8FHL - chains A and B of the 3 polymer chains in the assembly; structure by X-ray diffraction, 2.19 A resolution.

== Chain A ==
Molecule: H-2 class I histocompatibility antigen, D-D alpha chain
Source organism: Mus musculus
UniProt: P01900 (HA12_MOUSE); residues 2-277 here correspond to UniProt positions 26-301 (UniProt number = residue number + 24)
Sequence (277 residues; numbered 1 to 277 plus 1 insertion-coded residue; 1 number in that range is skipped by the numbering (no residue carries it; nothing is unmodelled there); the number before each row is that of its first residue):
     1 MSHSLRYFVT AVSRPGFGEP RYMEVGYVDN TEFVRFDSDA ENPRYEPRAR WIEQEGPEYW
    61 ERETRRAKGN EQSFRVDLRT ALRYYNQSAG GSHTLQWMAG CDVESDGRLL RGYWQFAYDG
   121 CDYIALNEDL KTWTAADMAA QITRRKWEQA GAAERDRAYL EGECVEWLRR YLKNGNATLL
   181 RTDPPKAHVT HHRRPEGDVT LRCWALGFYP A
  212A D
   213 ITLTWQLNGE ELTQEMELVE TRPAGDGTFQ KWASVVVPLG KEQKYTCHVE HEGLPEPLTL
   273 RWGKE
Not modelled in the structure: 1, 16-19, 89-90, 106, 225-227, 275-277
Cystine bridges: Cys101-Cys164, Cys203-Cys259
Construct notes: initiating methionine (1)
Bound ions: Na+: Asp29, Leu179, Tyr209

== Chain B ==
Molecule: Beta-2-microglobulin
Source organism: Mus musculus
UniProt: P01887 (B2MG_MOUSE); the construct has insertions or renumbered stretches relative to UniProt, so the offset changes along the chain: 1-16 = UniProt 21-36; 19-31 = UniProt 40-52; 33-82 = UniProt 53-102; 89-98 = UniProt 110-119
Sequence (99 residues; row label = number of the first residue in the row; note: 9 numbers in that range are skipped by the numbering (no residue carries them; nothing is unmodelled there); a row labelled like 16A-16C holds insertion residues (16A, then the next letters in order)):
     1 IQKTPQIQVY SRHPPE
16A-16C NGK
    19 PNILNCYVTQ FHP
    33 PHIEIQMLKN GKKIPKVEMS DMSFSKDWSF YILAHTEFTP TETDTYACRV
82A-82G KHASMAE
    89 PKTVYWDRDM
Not modelled in the structure: 1-4, 16A-16C, 34, 46-47, 82A-82G, 98
Cystine bridges: Cys24-Cys80

== Interface between chain A and chain B ==
Residue-residue contacts (45):
  Phe8(A) - Ser55(B)
  Phe8(A) - Phe56(B)
  Val9(A) - Phe56(B)
  Thr10(A) - Phe56(B)
  Thr10(A) - Phe62(B)
  Val12(A) - Pro31(B)
  Val12(A) - Pro33(B)
  Met23(A) - Met54(B)  hydrophobic
  Val25(A) - Met54(B)
  Tyr27(A) - Ser55(B)  hydrogen bond
  Tyr27(A) - Tyr63(B)  hydrogen bond
  Glu32(A) - Asp53(B)
  Arg35(A) - Asp53(B)  salt bridge
  Arg35(A) - Met54(B)  hydrogen bond (side chain-backbone)
  Arg48(A) - Asp53(B)  salt bridge
  Ser92(A) - Pro33(B)
  Thr94(A) - Pro31(B)
  Gln96(A) - Phe56(B)
  Gln96(A) - Trp60(B)  hydrogen bond (side chain-backbone)
  Gln96(A) - Phe62(B)
  Trp97(A) - Phe56(B)
  Met98(A) - Lys58(B)
  Tyr113(A) - Lys58(B)
  Gln115(A) - Trp60(B)
  Phe116(A) - Trp60(B)
  Ala117(A) - Trp60(B)  hydrophobic
  Gly120(A) - Trp60(B)
  Asp122(A) - Trp60(B)  hydrogen bond
  Thr190(A) - Asp97(B)
  Arg202(A) - Asp97(B)  salt bridge
  Leu206(A) - Pro14(B)  hydrophobic
  Val231(A) - Gln8(B)
  Arg234(A) - Gln8(B)  hydrogen bond
  Arg234(A) - Tyr10(B)
  Arg234(A) - Tyr25(B)
  Pro235(A) - Tyr10(B)  hydrogen bond (backbone-side chain)
  Pro235(A) - Tyr25(B)
  Ala236(A) - Arg12(B)  hydrogen bond (backbone-side chain)
  Ala236(A) - Asn23(B)  hydrogen bond (backbone-side chain)
  Gly237(A) - Arg12(B)  hydrogen bond (backbone-side chain)
  Gly237(A) - Leu65(B)
  Asp238(A) - Arg12(B)
  Gln242(A) - Tyr10(B)
  Gln242(A) - Ser11(B)  hydrogen bond (side chain-backbone)
  Gln242(A) - Arg12(B)
Interface residues without a listed pair, chain A (36 interface residues in all): Arg14, Trp204, Glu232, Thr233, Trp244
Interface residues without a listed pair, chain B (21 interface residues in all): His13, Ser57

== In short ==
The interface between chain A and chain B involves 36 residues on one side and 21 on the other; the contacts
include 11 hydrogen bonds and 3 salt bridges. Among the polar pairs are Arg35(A)-Asp53(B), Arg48(A)-Asp53(B)
and Arg202(A)-Asp97(B).
Chain A is H-2 class I histocompatibility antigen, D-D alpha chain and chain B is Beta-2-microglobulin, both
from Mus musculus; the structure, Structure of pyruvate dehydrogenase phosphatase regulatory subunit
neoepitope presented by H2-Dd, was determined by X-ray diffraction.
